PDB entry 1O8B | X-ray diffraction, 1.25 A resolution | chains A and B

Chain A (and B):
Molecule: Ribose 5-phosphate isomerase
From: Escherichia coli
Notes: EC 5.3.1.6; chain B of this document is another copy of the same molecule, construct and numbering; everything in this record applies to it too
UniProtKB: P0A7Z0 (RPIA_ECOLI); residue numbers follow UniProt; this construct covers 1-219
Sequence (219 residues; row label = number of the first residue in the row):
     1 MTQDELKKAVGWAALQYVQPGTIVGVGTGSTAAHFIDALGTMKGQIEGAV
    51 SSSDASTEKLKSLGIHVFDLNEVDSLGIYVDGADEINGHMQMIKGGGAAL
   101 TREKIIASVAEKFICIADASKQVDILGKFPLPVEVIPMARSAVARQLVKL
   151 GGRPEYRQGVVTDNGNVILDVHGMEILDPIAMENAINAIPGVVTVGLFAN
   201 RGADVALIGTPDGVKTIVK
Disordered / not traced: 1-22, 32-46, 56-67, 98, 219 (chain B: 1, 18-21, 98, 219)
Modified residues: Mse-1, Mse-42 (selenomethionine); Mse-90, Mse-92, Mse-138, Mse-174, Mse-182 (selenomethionine; parent Met)
Ligand contacts: 5-O-phosphono-beta-D-arabinofuranose (ABF): Thr-28, Gly-29, Ser-30, Thr-31, Asp-81, Gly-82, Ala-83, Asp-84, Lys-94, Gly-95, Gly-96, Gly-97, Glu-103, Lys-121
What the authors report for this chain:
  - binding site for 5-O-phosphono-beta-D-arabinofuranose: Lys-7, Thr-28, Ser-30, Thr-31, Asp-81, Asp-84, Lys-94, Glu-103, Lys-121
  - contacts within the chain: Thr-28/Ser-52 (hydrogen bond), Thr-28/Ser-53 (hydrogen bond), Thr-28/Ser-56 (hydrogen bond), Lys-7/Asp-118, Asp-118/Lys-121
  - catalytic residues: Asp-81, Asp-84, Lys-94, Glu-103 (proposed by the authors, not directly observed)
  - conformationally variable residues (order/disorder transition): Ala-98 to Ala-99

How chain A and chain B interact:
Contacting residue pairs - 33 pairs, chain A then chain B:
  Leu-70(A) with Mse-138(B), hydrophobic
  Asn-71(A) with Pro-137(B), hydrogen bond (side chain-backbone); Mse-138(B); Arg-140(B); Ser-141(B), hydrogen bond (side chain-backbone)
  Val-73(A) with Arg-145(B)
  Asp-74(A) with Arg-145(B), hydrogen bond (backbone-side chain)
  Arg-102(A) with Mse-138(B)
  Lys-104(A) with Pro-190(B)
  Ile-105(A) with Mse-138(B), hydrophobic; Ala-139(B), hydrophobic; Pro-190(B); Gly-191(B)
  Ile-106(A) with Mse-138(B), hydrophobic
  Ser-108(A) with Pro-190(B)
  Val-109(A) with Ala-142(B), hydrophobic; Arg-145(B)
  Ile-136(A) with Asn-164(B)
  Mse-138(A) with Leu-70(B), hydrophobic; Arg-102(B)
  Ala-139(A) with Ile-105(B), hydrophobic
  Ala-142(A) with Val-109(B), hydrophobic
  Arg-145(A) with Val-73(B); Asp-74(B), hydrogen bond (side chain-backbone); Val-109(B)
  Asn-164(A) with Ile-136(B)
  Asn-187(A) with Asn-187(B)
  Pro-190(A) with Lys-104(B); Ile-105(B); Ser-108(B)
  Gly-191(A) with Ile-105(B)
  Val-192(A) with Val-193(B)
  Val-193(A) with Val-192(B)
Also at the interface, not in a pair above, chain A (24 interface residues in all): Thr-101, Ser-141, Ala-188
Also at the interface, not in a pair above, chain B (26 interface residues in all): Asn-71, Thr-101, Ile-106, Ala-188

In short:
The interface between chain A and chain B involves 24 residues on one side and 26 on the other; the contacts
include 4 hydrogen bonds. Polar contacts include Asn-71(A)/Pro-137(B), Asn-71(A)/Ser-141(B) and
Asp-74(A)/Arg-145(B). The paper reports catalytic residues Asp-81(A), Asp-84(A) and Lys-94(A) among others; a
binding site for 5-O-phosphono-beta-D-arabinofuranose at Lys-7(A), Thr-28(A) and Ser-30(A) among others.
Both chains are Ribose 5-phosphate isomerase (Escherichia coli). Entry 1O8B (Structure of Escherichia coli
ribose-5-phosphate isomerase, RpiA, complexed with arabinose-5-phosphate) was determined by X-ray diffraction
(same publication as 1KS2).
